4Y8S - chains S and T of the 34 polymer chains in the assembly; structure by X-ray diffraction, 2.70 A resolution.

# Chain S
Protein: Proteasome subunit alpha type-6
Source organism: Saccharomyces cerevisiae S288c
Notes: EC 3.4.25.1
Reference sequence: P40302 (PSA6_YEAST); residues 0-233 here correspond to UniProt positions 1-234 (UniProt number = residue number + 1)
Amino-acid sequence (234 residues; each row starts with the number of its first residue; numbering starts at 0):
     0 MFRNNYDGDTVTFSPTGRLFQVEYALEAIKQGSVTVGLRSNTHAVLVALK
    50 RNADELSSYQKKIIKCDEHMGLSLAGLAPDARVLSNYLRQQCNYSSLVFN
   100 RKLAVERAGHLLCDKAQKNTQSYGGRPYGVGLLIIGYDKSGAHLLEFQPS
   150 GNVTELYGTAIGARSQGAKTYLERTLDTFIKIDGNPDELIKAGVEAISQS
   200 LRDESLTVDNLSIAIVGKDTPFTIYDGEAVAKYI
Not modelled in the structure: 0-2
Curated features (UniProtKB/Swiss-Prot):
  - modified residue: Ser13 (Phosphoserine)
  - cross-link: Lys190 (Glycyl lysine isopeptide (Lys-Gly) (interchain with G-Cter in ubiquitin))

# Chain T
Protein: Probable proteasome subunit alpha type-7
Source organism: Saccharomyces cerevisiae S288c
Notes: EC 3.4.25.1
Reference sequence: P21242 (PSA7_YEAST); residues -3 to 284 here correspond to UniProt positions 1-288 (UniProt number = residue number + 4)
Amino-acid sequence (288 residues; each row starts with the number of its first residue; numbers below 1 keep their minus sign (Met-3 is residue -3)):
    -3 MTSIGTGYDLSNSVFSPDGRNFQVEYAVKAVENGTTSIGIKCNDGVVFAV
    47 EKLITSKLLVPQKNVKIQVVDRHIGCVYSGLIPDGRHLVNRGREEAASFK
    97 KLYKTPIPIPAFADRLGQYVQAHTLYNSVRPFGVSTIFGGVDKNGAHLYM
   147 LEPSGSYWGYKGAATGKGRQSAKAELEKLVDHHPEGLSAREAVKQAAKII
   197 YLAHEDNKEKDFELEISWCSLSETNGLHKFVKGDLLQEAIDFAQKEINGD
   247 DDEDEDDSDNVMSSDDENAPVATNANATTDQEGDIHLE
Not modelled in the structure: -3 to 1, 245-284
Curated features (UniProtKB/Swiss-Prot):
  - modified residue: Thr-2 (N-acetylthreonine)

# Chain S / chain T interface
Residue-residue contacts (66; chain S residue first):
  Asn4(S) with Leu6(T)
  Tyr5(S) with Asp5(T), hydrogen bond; Leu6(T), hydrophobic
  Thr9(S) with Arg126(T)
  Val10(S) with Gln19(T); Asn123(T); Ser124(T); Val125(T); Arg126(T)
  Thr11(S) with Leu6(T); Gln19(T)
  Phe12(S) with Gln19(T), hydrogen bond (backbone-side chain); Tyr22(T); Ala23(T), hydrophobic; Arg126(T); Pro127(T); Gly129(T)
  Ser13(S) with Tyr22(T)
  Pro14(S) with Tyr22(T), hydrophobic; Lys25(T)
  Thr15(S) with Lys25(T)
  Gly16(S) with Tyr22(T); Lys25(T); Ala26(T)
  Leu18(S) with Leu77(T), hydrophobic; Arg126(T)
  Glu105(S) with Lys59(T)
  His109(S) with Arg82(T)
  Cys112(S) with Pro79(T), hydrophobic; Arg82(T)
  Asp113(S) with Arg82(T), salt bridge; Asn86(T)
  Gln116(S) with Pro79(T); Asp80(T); His83(T), hydrogen bond
  Thr119(S) with Arg126(T), hydrogen bond (backbone-side chain)
  Gln120(S) with His119(T); Val125(T); Arg126(T), hydrogen bond (backbone-backbone); Phe128(T)
  Ser121(S) with Ser124(T)
  Tyr122(S) with Ser124(T), hydrogen bond (backbone-backbone)
  His142(S) with Lys59(T)
  Ser149(S) with Pro79(T)
  Gly150(S) with Pro79(T)
  Asn151(S) with Ile78(T); Pro79(T)
  Thr153(S) with Leu55(T); Asn60(T)
  Glu154(S) with Leu55(T); Val56(T), hydrogen bond (backbone-backbone); Lys59(T); Asn60(T), hydrogen bond (backbone-side chain)
  Leu155(S) with Leu54(T); Leu55(T), hydrophobic; Val56(T)
  Tyr156(S) with Leu54(T), hydrogen bond (backbone-backbone); Leu55(T); Val56(T); Pro57(T)
  Gly157(S) with Leu54(T)
  Lys168(S) with Leu54(T)
  Leu171(S) with Leu54(T)
  Glu172(S) with Ser52(T), hydrogen bond; Lys53(T)
  Leu175(S) with Lys53(T)
Also at the interface, not in a pair above, chain S (38 interface residues in all): Arg38, Lys117, Ser139, Val152, Phe178

# Summary
The interface between chain S and chain T involves 38 residues on one side and 30 on the other, with 10
hydrogen bonds and 1 salt bridge. Polar contacts include Asp113(S)-Arg82(T), Tyr5(S)-Asp5(T) and
Phe12(S)-Gln19(T).
Chain S is Proteasome subunit alpha type-6 and chain T is Probable proteasome subunit alpha type-7, both from
Saccharomyces cerevisiae S288c; the structure, Yeast 20S proteasome beta2-H116D mutant in complex with
Ac-LAE-ep, was determined by X-ray diffraction, deposited together with 4Y69, 4Y6A, 4Y6V, 4Y6Z, 4Y70, 4Y74 and
34 further entries.
